PDB entry 2YOY | X-ray diffraction, 1.70 A resolution | chain A

[Chain A]
Name: Rbam17540
From: Bacillus amyloliquefaciens
Notes: EC 1.-.-.-
Reference sequence: E1UUV3 (E1UUV3_BACAS); residue numbers follow UniProt; this construct covers 28-205
Amino-acid sequence (178 residues; numbered 28 to 205; the number before each row is that of its first residue):
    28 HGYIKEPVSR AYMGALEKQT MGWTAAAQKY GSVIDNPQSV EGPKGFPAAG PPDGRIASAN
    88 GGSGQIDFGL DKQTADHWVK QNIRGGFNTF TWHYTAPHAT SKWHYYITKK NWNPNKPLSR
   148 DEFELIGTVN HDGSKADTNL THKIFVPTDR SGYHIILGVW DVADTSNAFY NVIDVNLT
Bound ions: Cu+: His28, His125

[In short]
His28 and His125 coordinate Cu+.
Chain A is Rbam17540 (Bacillus amyloliquefaciens); the structure, Bacillus amyloliquefaciens CBM33 in complex
with Cu(I) reduced using ascorbate, was determined by X-ray diffraction together with 2YOW and 2YOX from the
same study.
